PDB entry 3NRZ | X-ray diffraction, 1.80 A resolution | chains B and C of the 6 polymer chains in the assembly

Chain B:
Protein: Xanthine dehydrogenase/oxidase
Organism: Bos taurus
Notes: EC 1.17.1.4, 1.17.3.2; fragment: flavin binding domain
Reference sequence: P80457 (XDH_BOVIN); numbering as in UniProt (aligned over 224-528)
Amino-acid sequence (305 residues; row label = number of the first residue in the row):
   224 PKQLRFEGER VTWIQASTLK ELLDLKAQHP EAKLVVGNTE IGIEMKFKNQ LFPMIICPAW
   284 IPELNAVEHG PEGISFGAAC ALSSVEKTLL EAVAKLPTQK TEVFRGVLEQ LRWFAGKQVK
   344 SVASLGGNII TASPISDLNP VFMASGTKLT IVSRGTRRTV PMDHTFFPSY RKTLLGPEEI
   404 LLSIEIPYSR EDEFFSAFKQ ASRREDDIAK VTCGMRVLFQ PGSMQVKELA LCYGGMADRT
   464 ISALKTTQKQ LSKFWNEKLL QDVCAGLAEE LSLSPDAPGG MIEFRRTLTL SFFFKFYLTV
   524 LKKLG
UniProt features mapped onto this chain:
  - binding site (FAD): Leu257 to Ile264, Phe337, Ser347 to Asn351, Asp360, Leu404, Lys422
  - mutagenesis: Arg335 (R335A: Promotes conversion to the oxidase form that utilizes molecular oxygen as electron acceptor. Interferes with normal conversion to the dehydrogenase form by reducing agents), Trp336 (W336A: Promotes conversion to the oxidase form that utilizes molecular oxygen as electron acceptor. Interferes with normal conversion to the dehydrogenase form by reducing agents), Arg427 (R427Q: Promotes conversion to the oxidase form that utilizes molecular oxygen as electron acceptor. Interferes with normal conversion to the dehydrogenase form by reducing agents)
Small-molecule neighbours: FAD (flavin-adenine dinucleotide): Lys256, Leu257, Val258, Val259, Gly260, Asn261, Thr262, Glu263, Ile264, Leu287, Ala301, Leu305, Phe337, Ala338, Val342, Val345, Ala346, Ser347, Gly349, Gly350, Asn351, Ile353, Thr354, Ile358, Ser359, Asp360, Leu361, Leu398, Ile403, Leu404

Chain C:
Protein: Xanthine dehydrogenase/oxidase
Organism: Bos taurus
Notes: EC 1.17.1.4, 1.17.3.2; fragment: molybdenum binding domain
Reference sequence: P80457 (XDH_BOVIN); residue numbers follow UniProt; this construct covers 571-1326
Amino-acid sequence (756 residues; row label = number of the first residue in the row):
   571 DTVGRPLPHL AAAMQASGEA VYCDDIPRYE NELFLRLVTS TRAHAKIKSI DVSEAQKVPG
   631 FVCFLSADDI PGSNETGLFN DETVFAKDTV TCVGHIIGAV VADTPEHAER AAHVVKVTYE
   691 DLPAIITIED AIKNNSFYGS ELKIEKGDLK KGFSEADNVV SGELYIGGQD HFYLETHCTI
   751 AIPKGEEGEM ELFVSTQNAM KTQSFVAKML GVPVNRILVR VKRMGGGFGG KETRSTLVSV
   811 AVALAAYKTG HPVRCMLDRN EDMLITGGRH PFLARYKVGF MKTGTIVALE VDHYSNAGNS
   871 RDLSHSIMER ALFHMDNCYK IPNIRGTGRL CKTNLSSNTA FRGFGGPQAL FIAENWMSEV
   931 AVTCGLPAEE VRWKNMYKEG DLTHFNQRLE GFSVPRCWDE CLKSSQYYAR KSEVDKFNKE
   991 NCWKKRGLCI IPTKFGISFT VPFLNQAGAL IHVYTDGSVL VSHGGTEMGQ GLHTKMVQVA
  1051 SKALKIPISK IYISETSTNT VPNSSPTAAS VSTDIYGQAV YEACQTILKR LEPFKKKNPD
  1111 GSWEDWVMAA YQDRVSLSTT GFYRTPNLGY SFETNSGNAF HYFTYGVACS EVEIDCLTGD
  1171 HKNLRTDIVM DVGSSLNPAI DIGQVEGAFV QGLGLFTLEE LHYSPEGSLH TRGPSTYKIP
  1231 AFGSIPTEFR VSLLRDCPNK KAIYASKAVG EPPLFLGASV FFAIKDAIRA ARAQHTNNNT
  1291 KELFRLDSPA TPEKIRNACV DKFTTLCVTG APGNCK
UniProt features mapped onto this chain:
  - active site: Glu1261 (Proton acceptor)
  - binding site (Mo-molybdopterin): Gln767, Phe798, Arg912, Ala1079
  - binding site (substrate): Glu802, Arg880, Phe914, Thr1010
Small-molecule neighbours:
  - hypoxanthine (HPA): Glu802, Ser876, Arg880, Phe914, Ser1008, Phe1009, Thr1010, Val1011, Leu1014, Ala1078, Ala1079, Glu1261
  - MTE (phosphonic acidmono-(2-amino-5,6-dimercapto-4-oxo-3,7,8a,9,10,10a-hexahydro-4H-8-oxa-1,3,9,10-tetraaza-anthracen-7-ylmethyl)ester): Gly796, Gly797, Phe798, Gly799, Arg912, Met1038, Gly1039, Gln1040, Leu1042, Ala1078, Ala1079, Ser1080, Val1081, Ser1082, Thr1083, Gln1194, Gly1260, Glu1261
What the authors report for this chain:
  - binding site for hypoxanthine: Glu802, Arg880, Phe914, Phe1009, Thr1010
  - binding site for dioxothiomolybdenum(VI) ion: Glu1261
  - catalytic residues: Glu1261
  - catalytic residues: Glu802, Arg880 (proposed by the authors, not directly observed)

Interface between chain B and chain C:
Residue-residue contacts (47; chain B residue first):
  Glu232(B) - His677(C)  salt bridge
  Glu232(B) - Arg680(C)  salt bridge
  Arg233(B) - Arg680(C)
  Lys269(B) - Glu679(C)  salt bridge
  Lys269(B) - Asp828(C)  salt bridge
  Phe270(B) - Asn830(C)
  Asn272(B) - His683(C)  hydrogen bond
  Trp336(B) - Asp1170(C)
  Ala424(B) - Asp1170(C)
  Ala424(B) - Pro1302(C)
  Arg426(B) - Ser1225(C)
  Arg426(B) - Thr1226(C)
  Arg427(B) - Glu1210(C)  salt bridge
  Arg427(B) - His1212(C)
  Arg427(B) - Thr1221(C)
  Arg427(B) - Glu1303(C)  salt bridge
  Glu428(B) - His1212(C)  salt bridge
  Glu428(B) - His1220(C)  salt bridge
  Glu428(B) - Thr1226(C)
  Asp429(B) - Thr1226(C)
  Gln484(B) - Val1318(C)
  Cys487(B) - Val1318(C)  hydrophobic
  Cys487(B) - Thr1319(C)
  Ala488(B) - Thr1319(C)
  Met504(B) - Glu1303(C)
  Glu506(B) - Asn1307(C)  hydrogen bond
  Phe507(B) - Thr1168(C)
  Phe507(B) - Pro1302(C)
  Phe507(B) - Glu1303(C)
  Phe507(B) - Arg1306(C)
  Phe507(B) - Asn1307(C)
  Thr510(B) - Arg1306(C)
  Thr510(B) - Thr1314(C)
  Leu511(B) - Leu1167(C)
  Leu511(B) - Thr1168(C)
  Leu513(B) - Phe1313(C)  hydrophobic
  Leu513(B) - Leu1316(C)  hydrophobic
  Ser514(B) - Leu1167(C)  hydrogen bond (side chain-backbone)
  Ser514(B) - Arg1306(C)  hydrogen bond
  Ser514(B) - Phe1313(C)
  Phe515(B) - Thr1168(C)
  Phe517(B) - Trp993(C)
  Phe517(B) - Leu1167(C)  hydrophobic
  Phe517(B) - Phe1313(C)  hydrophobic
  Lys518(B) - Asp1165(C)  salt bridge
  Lys518(B) - Leu1167(C)
  Lys518(B) - Thr1168(C)
Also at the interface, not in a pair above, chain B (27 interface residues in all): Ser425, Leu483, Ala491
Also at the interface, not in a pair above, chain C (30 interface residues in all): Arg606, Pro629, Lys1312, Gly1320

In short:
27 residues of chain B face 30 of chain C across their interface, with 4 hydrogen bonds and 9 salt bridges.
Among the polar pairs are Glu232(B)-His677(C), Glu232(B)-Arg680(C) and Lys269(B)-Glu679(C). Chain B binds
flavin-adenine dinucleotide. From the paper: catalytic residues Glu1261(C), Glu802(C) and Arg880(C); a binding
site for hypoxanthine at Glu802(C), Arg880(C) and Phe914(C) among others.
Chain B is Xanthine dehydrogenase/oxidase and chain C is Xanthine dehydrogenase/oxidase, both from Bos taurus;
the structure, Crystal Structure of Bovine Xanthine Oxidase in Complex with Hypoxanthine, was determined by
X-ray diffraction, deposited together with 3NS1.
